1Y5K - chains A and D of the 4 polymer chains in the assembly; structure by X-ray diffraction, 2.20 A resolution.

Chain A:
Protein: Hemoglobin alpha chain
Source organism: Homo sapiens
UniProt: P69905 (HBA_HUMAN); numbering as in UniProt (aligned over 1-141)
Amino-acid sequence (141 residues; row label = number of the first residue in the row):
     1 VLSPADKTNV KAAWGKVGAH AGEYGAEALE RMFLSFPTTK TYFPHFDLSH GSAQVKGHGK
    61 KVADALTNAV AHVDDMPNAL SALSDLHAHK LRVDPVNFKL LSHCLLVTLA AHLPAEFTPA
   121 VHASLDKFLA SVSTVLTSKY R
Metal / ion sites: heme Fe near His87 (its only coordinating residue here)
Residues lining bound ligands: heme (HEM): Met32, Thr39, Tyr42, Phe43, His45, Phe46, His58, Lys61, Val62, Ala65, Leu66, Leu83, Leu86, His87, Leu91, Val93, Asn97, Phe98, Leu101, Leu136
Curated features (UniProtKB/Swiss-Prot):
  - site: Lys61 (Not glycated)
  - natural variant: Asp6 (A6D: In J-Toronto; this construct carries the variant), Ala13 (A13D: In J-Paris 1/J-Aljezur), Glu27 (A27E: In Shenyang; this construct carries the variant), Lys61 (K61N: In Zambia; deletion: In Clinic), Asp64 (A64D: In Pontoise; this construct carries the variant), Asp75 (D75A: In Lille; D75G: In Chapel Hill; D75N: In G-Pest), Ala111 (A111D: In Petah Tikva)

Chain D:
Protein: Hemoglobin beta chain
Source organism: Homo sapiens
UniProt: P68871 (HBB_HUMAN); residues 1-146 here = UniProt positions 1-146
Amino-acid sequence (146 residues; each row starts with the number of its first residue):
     1 MHLTPEEKSA VTALWGKVNV DEVGGEALGR LLVVYPWTQR FFESFGDLST PDAVMGNPKV
    61 KAHGKKVLGA FSDGLAHLDN LKGTFATLSE LHCDKLHVAP ENFRLLGNVL VCVLAHHFGK
   121 EFTPPVQAAY QKVVAGVANA LAHKYH
Differences from the reference sequence: engineered mutation Met1 (Val in P68871), Ala99 (Asp in P68871)
Metal / ion sites: heme Fe near His92 (its only coordinating residue here)
Residues lining bound ligands: heme (HEM): Leu31, Thr38, Phe41, Phe42, Phe45, His63, Lys66, Val67, Ala70, Phe71, Leu88, Leu91, His92, Leu96, Val98, Asn102, Phe103, Leu106, Leu141
Curated features (UniProtKB/Swiss-Prot):
  - natural variant: Leu3 (H3L: In Graz; this construct carries the variant), Glu7 (E7A: In G-Makassar; E7K: In Hb C; E7Q: In Machida; E7V: In SKCA), Lys8 (E8K: In G-Siriraj; this construct carries the variant), Val11 (A11V: In Iraq-Halabja; this construct carries the variant), Gly16 (W16G: In Randwick; this construct carries the variant), Val23 (E23V: In D-Granada; this construct carries the variant), Gly24 (V24G: In Miyashiro; this construct carries the variant), Gly25 (G25D: In Moscva; G25R: In Riverdale-Bronx; G25V: In Savannah), Leu32 (L32P: In Yokohama), Val33 (L33V: In Muscat; this construct carries the variant), Arg40 (Q40R: In Tianshui; this construct carries the variant), Phe42 (F42Y: In Mequon; deletion: In Bruxelles), 11 further natural variant entries in UniProt

Chain A / chain D interface:
Pairs across the interface (26):
  Pro37(A) - His146(D)
  Thr38(A) - Pro100(D)
  Lys40(A) - His146(D)  hydrogen bond (side chain-backbone)
  Thr41(A) - His97(D)
  Thr41(A) - Ala99(D)
  Thr41(A) - Tyr145(D)
  Tyr42(A) - Arg40(D)
  Tyr42(A) - Ala99(D)
  Tyr42(A) - Glu101(D)  hydrogen bond
  Pro44(A) - His97(D)
  Leu91(A) - Arg40(D)  hydrogen bond (backbone-side chain)
  Arg92(A) - Trp37(D)
  Arg92(A) - Arg40(D)
  Arg92(A) - Glu43(D)  salt bridge
  Asp94(A) - Trp37(D)  hydrogen bond
  Asp94(A) - Glu101(D)
  Asp94(A) - Leu105(D)
  Pro95(A) - Trp37(D)
  Val96(A) - Glu101(D)
  Asn97(A) - Glu101(D)
  Tyr140(A) - Pro36(D)
  Tyr140(A) - Trp37(D)  hydrophobic
  Arg141(A) - Val34(D)  hydrogen bond (side chain-backbone)
  Arg141(A) - Tyr35(D)
  Arg141(A) - Pro36(D)
  Arg141(A) - Trp37(D)
Interface residues without a listed pair, chain D (15 interface residues in all): Gln39, Val98

Summary:
14 residues of chain A and 15 residues of chain D are in contact; the contacts include 5 hydrogen bonds and 1
salt bridge. Polar pairs include Arg92(A)-Glu43(D), Lys40(A)-His146(D) and Tyr42(A)-Glu101(D). Chain A binds
heme. Chain D binds heme.
Chain A is Hemoglobin alpha chain and chain D is Hemoglobin beta chain, both from Homo sapiens; the structure,
T-To-T(High) quaternary transitions in human hemoglobin: betaD99A deoxy low-salt (10 test sets), was
determined by X-ray diffraction, deposited together with 1XXT, 1XY0, 1XZ5, 1XZ7, 1XZU, 1XZV and 45 further
entries.
